Entry 6SEF (electron microscopy, 3.70 A resolution); this record covers chains E and J of the 11 polymer chains in the assembly.

Chain E:
Molecule: Histone H3-like centromeric protein A
Source organism: Homo sapiens
UniProtKB: P49450 (CENPA_HUMAN); residue numbers follow UniProt; this construct covers 1-140
Sequence (140 residues; row label = number of the first residue in the row):
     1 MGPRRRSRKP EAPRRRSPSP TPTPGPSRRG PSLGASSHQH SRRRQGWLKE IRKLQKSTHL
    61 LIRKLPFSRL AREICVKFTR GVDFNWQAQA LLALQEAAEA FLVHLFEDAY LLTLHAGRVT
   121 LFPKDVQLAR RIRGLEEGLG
Unresolved in the structure: 1-41, 140
Swiss-Prot annotation at these positions:
  - region: Gln39 to Leu54 (Important for flexibility of DNA ends that protrude from nucleosomes)
  - modified residue: Gly2 (N,N,N-trimethylglycine), Ser7 (Phosphoserine), Ser17 (Phosphoserine), Ser19 (Phosphoserine), Ser27 (Phosphoserine), Ser68 (Phosphoserine)

Chain J:
Molecule: 145-nt DNA strand
Source organism: synthetic construct
Sequence (145 nucleotides; numbered -72 to 72; the number before each row is that of its first residue; numbers below 1 keep their minus sign (DA-72 is residue -72)):
   -72 ATCGATGTAT ATATCTGACA CGTGCCTGGA GACTAGGGAG TAATCCCCTT GGCGGTTAAA
   -12 ACGCGGGGGA CAGCGCGTAC GTGCGTTTAA GCGGTGCTAG AGCTGTCTAC GACCAATTGA
    48 GCGGCCTCGG CACCGGGATT CTGAT

Chain E / chain J interface:
Contacting residue pairs (16):
  Arg42(E) - DA71(J)  salt bridge to the phosphate
  Arg44(E) - DG70(J)  phosphate contact
  Gln45(E) - DG70(J)  phosphate contact
  Arg72(E) - DT-23(J)  salt bridge to the phosphate
  Asn85(E) - DT-24(J)  phosphate contact
  Asn85(E) - DT-23(J)  phosphate contact
  Trp86(E) - DT-24(J)  phosphate contact
  Trp86(E) - DT-23(J)  hydrogen bond to the phosphate
  Gln87(E) - DT-24(J)  phosphate contact
  Ala88(E) - DT-24(J)  hydrogen bond to the phosphate
  Arg118(E) - DA-3(J)  phosphate contact
  Arg118(E) - DC-2(J)  salt bridge to the phosphate
  Val119(E) - DA-3(J)  hydrogen bond to the phosphate
  Thr120(E) - DG-4(J)  phosphate contact
  Thr120(E) - DA-3(J)  hydrogen bond to the phosphate
  Phe122(E) - DC-2(J)  phosphate contact

Summary:
12 residues of chain E and 7 residues of chain J are in contact; the contacts include 4 hydrogen bonds and 3
salt bridges. Among the polar pairs are Trp86(E)-DT-23(J), Ala88(E)-DT-24(J) and Val119(E)-DA-3(J).
Here chain E is Histone H3-like centromeric protein A (Homo sapiens) and chain J is a 145-nt DNA strand
(synthetic construct). Entry 6SEF (Class2C : CENP-A nucleosome in complex with CENP-C central region) was
determined by electron microscopy (same publication as 6SE0, 6SE6, 6SEE and 6SEG).
